PDB entry 6VIH | X-ray diffraction, 2.99 A resolution | chains B and A

== Chain B (and A) ==
Protein: Rab-like protein 3
Organism: Mus musculus
Notes: chain A of this document is another copy of the same molecule, construct and numbering; everything in this record applies to it too
Reference sequence: Q9D4V7 (RABL3_MOUSE); residue numbers follow UniProt; this construct covers 2-216
Amino-acid sequence (245 residues; each row starts with the number of its first residue; numbers below 1 keep their minus sign (Met-28 is residue -28)):
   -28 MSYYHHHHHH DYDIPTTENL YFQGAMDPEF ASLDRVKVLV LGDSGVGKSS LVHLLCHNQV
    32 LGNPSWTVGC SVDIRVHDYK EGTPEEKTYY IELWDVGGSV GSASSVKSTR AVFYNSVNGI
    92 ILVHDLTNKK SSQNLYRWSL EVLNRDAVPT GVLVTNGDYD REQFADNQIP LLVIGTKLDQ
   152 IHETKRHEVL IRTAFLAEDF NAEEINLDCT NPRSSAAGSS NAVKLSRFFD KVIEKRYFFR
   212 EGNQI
Disordered / not traced: -28 to 1, 34-37, 117-129, 210-216 (chain A: -28 to 1, 35-38, 118-133, 209-216)
Differences from the reference sequence: initiating methionine (-28); expression tag (-27 to 1)
UniProt features mapped onto this chain:
  - binding site (GTP): Gly16 to Ser21, Lys148 to Asp150, Asp179, Cys180
  - mutagenesis: Val43 to Arg46 (In xiamen; reduced Rabl3 expression, reduced interaction with Gpr89, reduced thermal stability, reduced frequency of CD3+ T cells, increased CD4+-to-CD8+ T cell ratio, higher CD44 expression in CD8+ ...)

== Chain B / chain A interface ==
Residue-residue contacts (31; chain B residue first):
  Ser3(B) - Asn86(A)
  Leu4(B) - Asn86(A)
  Arg6(B) - Arg6(A)
  Arg6(B) - Lys8(A)
  Arg6(B) - Glu63(A)  salt bridge
  Arg6(B) - Ser87(A)
  Lys8(B) - Arg6(A)
  Cys41(B) - Ser42(A)
  Cys41(B) - Val43(A)  hydrogen bond (backbone-backbone)
  Ser42(B) - Cys41(A)  hydrogen bond (side chain-backbone)
  Val43(B) - Cys41(A)  hydrogen bond (backbone-backbone)
  Val43(B) - Val43(A)  hydrophobic
  Val43(B) - Trp65(A)  hydrophobic
  Val43(B) - Phe84(A)
  Asp44(B) - Phe84(A)
  Ile45(B) - Val83(A)
  Ile45(B) - Phe84(A)  hydrophobic
  Tyr61(B) - Val83(A)  hydrophobic
  Tyr61(B) - Asn86(A)
  Glu63(B) - Arg6(A)  salt bridge
  Glu63(B) - Trp65(A)
  Trp65(B) - Val43(A)  hydrophobic
  Trp65(B) - Glu63(A)
  Val83(B) - Ile45(A)
  Phe84(B) - Val43(A)
  Phe84(B) - Asp44(A)
  Phe84(B) - Ile45(A)  hydrophobic
  Asn86(B) - Ser3(A)
  Asn86(B) - Leu4(A)
  Asn86(B) - Tyr61(A)
  Ser87(B) - Arg6(A)
Also at the interface, not in a pair above, chain B (19 interface residues in all): Val7, Val47, Asn89
Also at the interface, not in a pair above, chain A (17 interface residues in all): Val47

== Overview ==
19 residues of chain B and 17 residues of chain A are in contact, with 3 hydrogen bonds and 2 salt bridges.
Among the polar pairs are Arg6(B)-Glu63(A), Ser42(B)-Cys41(A) and Cys41(B)-Val43(A). From UniProt: 11
GTP-binding residues and 4 mutagenesis sites on chain B.
Both chains are Rab-like protein 3 (Mus musculus). Entry 6VIH (The ligand-free structure of mouse RABL3) was
determined by X-ray diffraction together with 6VII and 6VIK from the same study.
